7TJS - chains A and D of the 7 polymer chains in the assembly; structure by electron microscopy, 3.20 A resolution.

== Chain A ==
Molecule: ATP synthase subunit alpha
From: Saccharomyces cerevisiae
UniProtKB: A0A6A5Q4L9 (A0A6A5Q4L9_YEASX); residues 1-510 here correspond to UniProt positions 36-545 (UniProt number = residue number + 35)
Sequence (510 residues; numbered 1 to 510; the number before each row is that of its first residue):
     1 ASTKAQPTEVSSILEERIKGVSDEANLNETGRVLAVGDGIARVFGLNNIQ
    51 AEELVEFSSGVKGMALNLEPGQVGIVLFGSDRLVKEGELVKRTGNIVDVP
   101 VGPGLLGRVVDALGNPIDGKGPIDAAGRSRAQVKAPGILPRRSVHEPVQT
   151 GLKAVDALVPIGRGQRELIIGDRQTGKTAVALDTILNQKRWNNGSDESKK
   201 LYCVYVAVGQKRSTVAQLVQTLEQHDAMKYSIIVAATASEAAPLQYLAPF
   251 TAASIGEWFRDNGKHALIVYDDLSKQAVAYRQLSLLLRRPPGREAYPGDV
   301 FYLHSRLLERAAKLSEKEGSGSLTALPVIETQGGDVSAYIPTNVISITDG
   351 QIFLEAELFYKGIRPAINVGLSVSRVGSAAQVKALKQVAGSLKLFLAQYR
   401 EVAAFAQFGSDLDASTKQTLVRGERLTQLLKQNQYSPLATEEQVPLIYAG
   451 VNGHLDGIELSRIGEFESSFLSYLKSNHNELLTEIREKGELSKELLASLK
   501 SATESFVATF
Unresolved in the structure: 1-29, 510
Metal / ion sites: Mg2+: Thr178 (together with ATP)
Ligand contacts: ATP (adenosine-5'-triphosphate): Asp172, Arg173, Gln174, Thr175, Gly176, Lys177, Thr178, Ala179, Phe359, Arg364, Pro365, Gln432, Asn433, Gln434

== Chain D ==
Molecule: ATP synthase subunit beta
From: Saccharomyces cerevisiae
Notes: EC 7.1.2.2
UniProtKB: A0A6A5PX46 (A0A6A5PX46_YEASX); residues 1-478 here correspond to UniProt positions 34-511 (UniProt number = residue number + 33)
Sequence (478 residues; row label = number of the first residue in the row):
     1 ASAAQSTPITGKVTAVIGAIVDVHFEQSELPAILNALEIKTPQGKLVLEV
    51 AQHLGENTVRTIAMDGTEGLVRGEKVLDTGGPISVPVGRETLGRIINVIG
   101 EPIDERGPIKSKLRKPIHADPPSFAEQSTSAEILETGIKVVDLLAPYARG
   151 GKIGLFGGAGVGKTVFIQELINNIAKAHGGFSVFTGVGERTREGNDLYRE
   201 MKETGVINLEGESKVALVFGQMNEPPGARARVALTGLTIAEYFRDEEGQD
   251 VLLFIDNIFRFTQAGSEVSALLGRIPSAVGYQPTLATDMGLLQERITTTK
   301 KGSVTSVQAVYVPADDLTDPAPATTFAHLDATTVLSRGISELGIYPAVDP
   351 LDSKSRLLDAAVVGQEHYDVASKVQETLQTYKSLQDIIAILGMDELSEQD
   401 KLTVERARKIQRFLSQPFAVAEVFTGIPGKLVRLKDTVASFKAVLEGKYD
   451 NIPEHAFYMVGGIEDVVAKAEKLAAEAN
Unresolved in the structure: 1-8, 475-478
Ligand contacts: ADP (adenosine-5'-diphosphate): Gly158, Ala159, Gly160, Val161, Gly162, Lys163, Thr164, Val165, Arg190, Glu193, Tyr345, Gln416, Phe418, Ala421, Phe424, Thr425, Met459

== How chain A and chain D interact ==
Residue-residue contacts (81):
  Leu34(A) - Gly55(D)
  Ala35(A) - His53(D)
  Val36(A) - Ile33(D)  hydrophobic
  Val36(A) - Gln52(D)
  Val36(A) - His53(D)  hydrogen bond (backbone-backbone)
  Asp38(A) - Arg274(D)
  Asp81(A) - Ile33(D)
  Arg82(A) - Ala32(D)  hydrogen bond (side chain-backbone)
  Arg82(A) - Ile33(D)  hydrogen bond (side chain-backbone)
  Arg82(A) - Asn35(D)  hydrogen bond
  Arg82(A) - Pro82(D)
  Lys85(A) - Glu29(D)  salt bridge
  Lys85(A) - Leu30(D)  hydrogen bond (side chain-backbone)
  Lys85(A) - His53(D)
  Glu86(A) - Leu30(D)
  Glu86(A) - His53(D)  hydrogen bond (backbone-side chain)
  Glu86(A) - Gly55(D)  hydrogen bond (side chain-backbone)
  Glu86(A) - Glu56(D)  hydrogen bond (side chain-backbone)
  Glu86(A) - Asn57(D)  hydrogen bond (side chain-backbone)
  Ile117(A) - Phe124(D)
  Arg173(A) - Phe326(D)
  Arg173(A) - Asp352(D)  salt bridge
  Arg173(A) - Lys354(D)
  Gln174(A) - Thr332(D)
  Gln174(A) - Lys354(D)  hydrogen bond (backbone-side chain)
  Lys211(A) - Glu294(D)
  Lys211(A) - His328(D)
  Lys211(A) - Asp330(D)  salt bridge
  Arg212(A) - Pro122(D)
  Arg212(A) - Ser123(D)
  Arg212(A) - Phe124(D)
  Arg212(A) - Gln127(D)
  Arg212(A) - Glu294(D)  salt bridge
  Val215(A) - Phe124(D)  hydrophobic
  Ala216(A) - Phe124(D)
  Gln217(A) - Thr129(D)
  Gln217(A) - Arg356(D)  hydrogen bond
  Gln220(A) - Thr129(D)  hydrogen bond
  Thr237(A) - Glu294(D)
  Ala238(A) - Gly290(D)
  Ala238(A) - Glu294(D)
  Ala238(A) - His328(D)
  Ser239(A) - Pro121(D)
  Ser239(A) - Glu294(D)  hydrogen bond
  Gln245(A) - Thr287(D)
  Val278(A) - Ala286(D)  hydrophobic
  Arg281(A) - Ser277(D)  hydrogen bond
  Arg281(A) - Ala278(D)
  Gln282(A) - Pro283(D)
  Gln282(A) - Thr284(D)
  Gln282(A) - Thr287(D)  hydrogen bond
  Leu285(A) - Ile275(D)
  Leu285(A) - Pro283(D)  hydrophobic
  Leu286(A) - Arg274(D)
  Leu286(A) - Pro283(D)  hydrophobic
  Leu286(A) - Thr284(D)
  Arg288(A) - Gly273(D)  hydrogen bond (side chain-backbone)
  Arg288(A) - Ile275(D)
  Pro291(A) - Ile275(D)  hydrophobic
  Ala295(A) - Ser277(D)
  Ala295(A) - Ala278(D)
  Gln332(A) - Ala323(D)
  Gly333(A) - Thr318(D)
  Glu357(A) - Gln379(D)  hydrogen bond
  Tyr360(A) - Leu351(D)
  Tyr360(A) - Asp352(D)
  Tyr360(A) - Lys354(D)  hydrogen bond
  Tyr360(A) - Gln375(D)
  Tyr360(A) - Glu376(D)
  Tyr360(A) - Gln379(D)
  Lys361(A) - Glu376(D)
  Lys361(A) - Gln379(D)
  Arg364(A) - Tyr368(D)
  Arg364(A) - Gln375(D)  hydrogen bond
  Ala406(A) - Asp400(D)
  Gln407(A) - Leu384(D)
  Gln407(A) - Ile387(D)
  Gln407(A) - Glu395(D)
  Gln407(A) - Leu396(D)
  Phe408(A) - Leu391(D)  hydrophobic
  Phe408(A) - Glu395(D)
Other interface residues (no listed pair), chain A (47 interface residues in all): Gly37, Val84, Asp118, Ser213, Val219, Glu240, Ala242, Glu294, Gly362
Other interface residues (no listed pair), chain D (56 interface residues in all): Leu34, Leu54, Thr58, Gly81, Ala125, Lys152, Pro276, Leu291

== Overview ==
The interface between chain A and chain D involves 47 residues on one side and 56 on the other; the contacts
include 19 hydrogen bonds and 4 salt bridges. Among the polar pairs are Lys85(A)-Glu29(D), Arg173(A)-Asp352(D)
and Lys211(A)-Asp330(D). Ligands of chain A: ATP.
Chain A is ATP synthase subunit alpha and chain D is ATP synthase subunit beta, both from Saccharomyces
cerevisiae; the structure, Yeast ATP synthase F1 region State 1-3catalytic beta_tight closed without exogenous
ATP, was determined by electron microscopy together with 7TJT, 7TJU, 7TJV, 7TJW, 7TJX, 7TJY and 30 further
entries from the same study.
